Entry 9E2G (electron microscopy, 2.80 A resolution); this record covers chains 0Y and 1E of the 415 polymer chains in the assembly.

# Chain 0Y
Name: Calpain-like cysteine peptidase, putative
Source organism: Trypanosoma brucei brucei TREU927
UniProt: Q381R3 (Q381R3_TRYB2); numbering as in UniProt (aligned over 1-301)
Amino-acid sequence (301 residues; numbered 1 to 301; the number before each row is that of its first residue):
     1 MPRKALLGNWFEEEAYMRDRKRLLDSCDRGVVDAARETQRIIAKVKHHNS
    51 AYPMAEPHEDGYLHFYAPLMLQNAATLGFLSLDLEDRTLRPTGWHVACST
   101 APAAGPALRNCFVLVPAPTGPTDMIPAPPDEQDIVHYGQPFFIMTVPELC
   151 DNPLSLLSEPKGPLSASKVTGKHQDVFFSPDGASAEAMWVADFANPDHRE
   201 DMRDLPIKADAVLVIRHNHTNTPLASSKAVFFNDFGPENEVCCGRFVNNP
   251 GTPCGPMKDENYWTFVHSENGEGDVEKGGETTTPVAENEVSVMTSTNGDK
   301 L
Disordered / not traced: 1, 271-301

# Chain 1E
Name: FAP107/MC11
Source organism: Trypanosoma brucei brucei TREU927
UniProt: Q583W1 (Q583W1_TRYB2); residue numbers follow UniProt; this construct covers 1-249
Amino-acid sequence (249 residues; each row starts with the number of its first residue):
     1 MRCHVMGPSGHKSEYHCATLLGNWQEERRSFGFVDPAREPLSYMTVYKDS
    51 FRGTKTDEELANAKPPSCFHENALPELLFYHNEITNPPKNLLTVNELSYT
   101 NAKGGEEVNTLHDILHKEGVSKKRDKTIAIRRELGFIGYGAPHEGSLLAS
   151 KGATATPLDYTMRCGTTTDQNFLESTRGGCYKPPVIPAIGRMQEKQRLLT
   201 TKNVTVDATGEYLKDNIDEYPATSSECWGMFMKFTDNMKGKKLRECYED
Disordered / not traced: 1-10, 248-249

# Interface between chain 0Y and chain 1E
Pairs across the interface - 59 pairs, chain 0Y then chain 1E:
  Y16(0Y) - A73(1E)
  Y16(0Y) - L77(1E)  hydrophobic
  D19(0Y) - L77(1E)
  D19(0Y) - I84(1E)
  R22(0Y) - E83(1E)  salt bridge
  R22(0Y) - I84(1E)
  R22(0Y) - T85(1E)
  L23(0Y) - L74(1E)  hydrophobic
  L23(0Y) - E76(1E)
  L23(0Y) - L77(1E)  hydrophobic
  L23(0Y) - I84(1E)  hydrophobic
  S26(0Y) - T85(1E)
  R29(0Y) - E76(1E)  salt bridge
  A43(0Y) - C180(1E)  hydrophobic
  A43(0Y) - Y181(1E)  hydrophobic
  K44(0Y) - Y181(1E)
  H47(0Y) - T176(1E)
  H47(0Y) - Y181(1E)
  H47(0Y) - P183(1E)
  H48(0Y) - Y181(1E)
  S50(0Y) - T176(1E)
  A51(0Y) - F172(1E)
  Y66(0Y) - D159(1E)  hydrogen bond
  Y66(0Y) - R163(1E)
  E85(0Y) - Y181(1E)  hydrogen bond
  R87(0Y) - P184(1E)
  L89(0Y) - I137(1E)  hydrophobic
  P91(0Y) - Q193(1E)  hydrogen bond (backbone-side chain)
  T92(0Y) - G190(1E)
  T92(0Y) - Q193(1E)  hydrogen bond (backbone-side chain)
  G93(0Y) - I189(1E)
  G93(0Y) - Q193(1E)
  W94(0Y) - I137(1E)
  W94(0Y) - I186(1E)
  V113(0Y) - Y160(1E)  hydrophobic
  V113(0Y) - C164(1E)  hydrophobic
  V115(0Y) - Y160(1E)  hydrophobic
  D133(0Y) - R163(1E)  salt bridge
  F142(0Y) - P157(1E)  hydrophobic
  M144(0Y) - P157(1E)
  M144(0Y) - Y160(1E)  hydrophobic
  T145(0Y) - Y160(1E)  hydrogen bond (backbone-side chain)
  V146(0Y) - Y160(1E)
  P147(0Y) - Y160(1E)
  P147(0Y) - C164(1E)
  P147(0Y) - T168(1E)
  E148(0Y) - T168(1E)
  E148(0Y) - R177(1E)
  L149(0Y) - R177(1E)
  D151(0Y) - V185(1E)
  N152(0Y) - V185(1E)
  N152(0Y) - I186(1E)
  P153(0Y) - Y160(1E)  hydrophobic
  P180(0Y) - I186(1E)  hydrophobic
  P180(0Y) - P187(1E)
  D181(0Y) - R191(1E)  salt bridge
  G182(0Y) - T154(1E)
  G182(0Y) - A155(1E)
  G182(0Y) - R191(1E)  hydrogen bond (backbone-side chain)
Interface residues without a listed pair, chain 0Y (47 interface residues in all): R20, L24, C27, Q39, R40, Y52, V96, L108, C150, A183, S184
Interface residues without a listed pair, chain 1E (35 interface residues in all): E71, Y139, T156, D169, A188

# In short
The interface between chain 0Y and chain 1E involves 47 residues on one side and 35 on the other; the contacts
include 6 hydrogen bonds and 4 salt bridges. Polar contacts include R22(0Y)-E83(1E), R29(0Y)-E76(1E) and
D133(0Y)-R163(1E).
Here chain 0Y is Calpain-like cysteine peptidase, putative and chain 1E is FAP107/MC11, both from Trypanosoma
brucei brucei TREU927. Entry 9E2G (Cryo-EM structure of 48 nm repeat of microtubule doublet from T. brucei
flagellum) was determined by electron microscopy.
